4FK2 - chains A and T of the 3 polymer chains in the assembly; structure by X-ray diffraction, 1.98 A resolution.

[Chain A]
Protein: DNA polymerase
Organism: Enterobacteria phage RB69
Notes: EC 2.7.7.7
UniProt: Q38087 (DPOL_BPR69); residue numbers follow UniProt; this construct covers 1-903
Amino-acid sequence (903 residues; each row starts with the number of its first residue):
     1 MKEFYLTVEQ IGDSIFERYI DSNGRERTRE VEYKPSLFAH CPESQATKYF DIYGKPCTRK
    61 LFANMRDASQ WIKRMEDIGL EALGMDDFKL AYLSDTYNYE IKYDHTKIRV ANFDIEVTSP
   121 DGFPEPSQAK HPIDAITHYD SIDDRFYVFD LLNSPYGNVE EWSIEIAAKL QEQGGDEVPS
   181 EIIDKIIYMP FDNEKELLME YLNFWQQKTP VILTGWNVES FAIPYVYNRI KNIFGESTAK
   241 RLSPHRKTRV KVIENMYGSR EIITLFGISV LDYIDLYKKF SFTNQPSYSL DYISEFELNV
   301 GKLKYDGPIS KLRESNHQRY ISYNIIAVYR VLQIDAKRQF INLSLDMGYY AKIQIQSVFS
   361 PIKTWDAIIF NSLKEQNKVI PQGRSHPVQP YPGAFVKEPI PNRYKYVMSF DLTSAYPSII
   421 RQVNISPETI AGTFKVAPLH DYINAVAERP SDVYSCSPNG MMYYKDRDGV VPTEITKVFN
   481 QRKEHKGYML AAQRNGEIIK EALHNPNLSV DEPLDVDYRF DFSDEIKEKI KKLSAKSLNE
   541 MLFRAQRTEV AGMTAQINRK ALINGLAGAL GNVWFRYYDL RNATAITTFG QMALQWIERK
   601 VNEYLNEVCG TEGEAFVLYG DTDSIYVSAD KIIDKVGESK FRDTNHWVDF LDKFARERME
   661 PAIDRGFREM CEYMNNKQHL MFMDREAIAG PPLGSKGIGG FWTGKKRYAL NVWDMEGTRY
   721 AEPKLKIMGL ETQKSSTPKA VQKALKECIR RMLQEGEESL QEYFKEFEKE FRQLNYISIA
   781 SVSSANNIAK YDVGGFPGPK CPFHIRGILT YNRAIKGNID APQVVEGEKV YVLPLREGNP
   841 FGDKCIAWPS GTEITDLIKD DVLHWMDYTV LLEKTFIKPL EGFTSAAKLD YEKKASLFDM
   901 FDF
Disordered / not traced: 902-903
Sequence notes: engineered mutation Ala-222 (Asp in Q38087), Ala-327 (Asp in Q38087), Ala-415 (Leu in Q38087), Ala-561 (Leu in Q38087), Gly-565 (Ser in Q38087), Ala-567 (Tyr in Q38087)
Ion coordination: Ca2+ site 1 near Glu-116 (its only coordinating residue here); Ca2+ site 2: Asp-411, Leu-412, Asp-623 (together with dTTP); Ca2+ site 3: Asn-505, Asn-507, Lys-531; Ca2+ site 4: Asp-623 (together with dTTP); Ca2+ site 5 near Glu-716 (its only coordinating residue here)
Residues lining bound ligands: dTTP (TTP): Asp-411, Leu-412, Thr-413, Ser-414, Ala-415, Tyr-416, Pro-417, Arg-482, Lys-486, Lys-560, Asn-564, Thr-622, Asp-623
Curated features (UniProtKB/Swiss-Prot):
  - region: Thr-248 to Thr-264 (Beta hairpin), Lys-705 to Tyr-708 (Binding of DNA in B-conformation), Leu-897 to Phe-903 (Interaction with the polymerase clamp)
  - binding site (Mg(2+)): Asp-114, Glu-116, Asp-411, Leu-412, Asp-623
  - binding site (substrate): Ser-414, Tyr-416, Arg-482, Lys-560
  - site: Asp-621 (Optimization of metal coordination by the polymerase active site), Lys-706 (Optimization of metal coordination by the polymerase active site), Asp-714 (Essential for viral replication)
  - mutagenesis: Asp-621 (D621A: Drastic decrease in the efficiency of incorporation of dGMP), Lys-706 (K706A: Almost complete loss of polymerase activity), Asp-714 (D714A: Complete loss of viral replication)
From the paper describing this entry:
  - binding site for DNA template (chain T): Phe-359, Gly-568

[Chain T]
Molecule: DNA template
Sequence (17 nucleotides; numbered 2 to 18; the number before each row is that of its first residue):
     2 CAGGTAAGCA GTCCGCG

[Chain A / chain T interface]
Contacting residue pairs (44; chain A residue first):
  Glu-219(A) with DC2(T), hydrogen bond to the base
  Ile-253(A) with DC2(T), sugar contact
  Glu-254(A) with DC2(T), sugar contact
  Asn-255(A) with DC2(T), hydrogen bond to the phosphate
  Arg-260(A) with DC2(T), salt bridge to the phosphate
  Ile-262(A) with DC2(T), base contact
  Asp-275(A) with DA3(T), hydrogen bond to the base
  Phe-359(A) with DA3(T), base contact
  Ser-360(A) with DA3(T), phosphate contact; DG4(T), hydrogen bond to the phosphate
  Pro-361(A) with DA3(T), phosphate contact; DG4(T), phosphate contact
  Ile-362(A) with DG4(T), hydrogen bond to the phosphate
  Tyr-391(A) with DG5(T), sugar contact; DT6(T), sugar contact
  Pro-392(A) with DT6(T), phosphate contact; DA7(T), phosphate contact
  Gly-393(A) with DT6(T), hydrogen bond to the phosphate; DA7(T), hydrogen bond to the phosphate
  Ala-394(A) with DA7(T), sugar contact
  Val-396(A) with DA7(T), phosphate contact; DA8(T), phosphate contact
  Asn-564(A) with DG4(T), hydrogen bond to the base
  Gly-565(A) with DG4(T), sugar contact
  Gly-568(A) with DG4(T), hydrogen bond to the base; DG5(T), sugar contact
  Ala-569(A) with DG4(T), sugar contact
  Gly-571(A) with DG5(T), sugar contact
  Asn-572(A) with DG4(T), hydrogen bond to the phosphate; DG5(T), hydrogen bond to the phosphate
  Lys-705(A) with DA8(T), salt bridge to the phosphate; DG9(T), sugar contact
  Lys-706(A) with DA7(T), base contact; DA8(T), sugar contact
  Arg-707(A) with DG9(T), phosphate contact; DC10(T), salt bridge to the phosphate
  Pro-799(A) with DC14(T), phosphate contact
  Lys-800(A) with DT13(T), phosphate contact; DC14(T), hydrogen bond to the phosphate
  Cys-801(A) with DT13(T), sugar contact
  Phe-803(A) with DG12(T), sugar contact
  Lys-844(A) with DT13(T), salt bridge to the phosphate
  Lys-874(A) with DG12(T), salt bridge to the phosphate
  Lys-878(A) with DA11(T), salt bridge to the phosphate
Other interface residues (no listed pair), chain A (39 interface residues in all): Lys-363, Pro-390, Glu-398, Ala-567, Glu-731, Lys-734, Arg-806

[In short]
Chain A and chain T form an interface of 39 and 13 residues respectively; the contacts include 12 hydrogen
bonds and 6 salt bridges. Polar contacts include Glu-219(A)/DC2(T), Asp-275(A)/DA3(T) and Asn-564(A)/DG4(T).
Ligands of chain A: dTTP. From the paper: a binding site for DNA template (chain T) at Phe-359(A) and
Gly-568(A).
Here chain A is DNA polymerase (Enterobacteria phage RB69) and chain T is DNA template. Entry 4FK2 (RB69 DNA
polymerase ternary complex with dTTP/dG) was determined by X-ray diffraction together with 4FJ5, 4FJ7, 4FJ8,
4FJ9, 4FJG, 4FJH and 9 further entries from the same study.
